5TTS - chain A; structure by X-ray diffraction, 2.34 A resolution.

Chain A:
Protein: Tyrosine-protein kinase JAK3
From: Homo sapiens
Notes: EC 2.7.10.2; fragment: Kinase domain
Reference sequence: P52333 (JAK3_HUMAN); residue numbers follow UniProt; this construct covers 812-1124
Chain sequence (321 residues; numbered 804 to 1124; the number before each row is that of its first residue):
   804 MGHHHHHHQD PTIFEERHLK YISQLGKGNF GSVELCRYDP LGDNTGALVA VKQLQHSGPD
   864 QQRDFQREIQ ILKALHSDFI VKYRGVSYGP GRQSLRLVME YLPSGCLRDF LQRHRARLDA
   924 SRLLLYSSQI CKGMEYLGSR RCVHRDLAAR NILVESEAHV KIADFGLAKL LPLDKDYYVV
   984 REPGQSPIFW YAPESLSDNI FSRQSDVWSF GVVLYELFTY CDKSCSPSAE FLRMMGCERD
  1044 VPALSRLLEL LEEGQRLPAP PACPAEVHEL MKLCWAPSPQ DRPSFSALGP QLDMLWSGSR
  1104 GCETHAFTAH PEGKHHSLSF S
Disordered / not traced: 804-813, 859-860, 892-897, 1039-1043, 1101-1124
Glycans and other covalent adducts: compound 7KU linked to C909
Sequence notes: initiating methionine (804); expression tag (805-811); engineered mutation S1048 (Cys in P52333)
Residues lining bound ligands: 7KU (1-{(3R)-3-[(7H-pyrrolo[2,3-d]pyrimidin-4-yl)amino]piperidin-1-yl}propan-1-one): L828, G829, V836, A853, V884, M902, E903, Y904, L905, G908, R911, D912, R953, L956
Swiss-Prot annotation at these positions:
  - active site: D949 (Proton acceptor)
  - binding site (ATP): L828 to V836, K855
  - modified residue (Phosphotyrosine): Y904, Y939, Y980, Y981
  - natural variant: L910 (L910S: In T(-)B(+)NK(-) SCID)
  - mutagenesis: K855 (K855A: More than 90% loss of STAT5a activation), Y904 (Y904F: About 40% loss of STAT5a activation), Y939 (Y939F: About 80% loss of STAT5a activation)

Summary:
Compound 7KU is covalently linked to C909. From UniProt: active-site residue D949, 10 ATP-binding residues and
3 mutagenesis sites.
Chain A is Tyrosine-protein kinase JAK3 (Homo sapiens); the structure, Jak3 with covalent inhibitor 4, was
determined by X-ray diffraction together with 5TTU and 5TTV from the same study.
